9EV2 - chains T1 and Tu of the 108 polymer chains in the assembly; structure by electron microscopy, 3.80 A resolution.

== Chain T1 (and Tu) ==
Protein: Tail tube protein
Source organism: Klebsiella phage KP1
Notes: chain Tu of this document is another copy of the same molecule, construct and numbering; everything in this record applies to it too
Reference sequence: A0A2K9V5T6 (A0A2K9V5T6_9CAUD); residue numbers follow UniProt; this construct covers 1-163
Sequence (163 residues; row label = number of the first residue in the row):
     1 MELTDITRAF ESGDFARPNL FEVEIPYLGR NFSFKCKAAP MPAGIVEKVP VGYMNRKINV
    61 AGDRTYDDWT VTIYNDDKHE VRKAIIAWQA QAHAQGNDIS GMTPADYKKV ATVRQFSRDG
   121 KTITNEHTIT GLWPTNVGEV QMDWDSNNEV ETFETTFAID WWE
Disordered / not traced: 1

== Chain T1 / chain Tu interface ==
Residue-residue contacts (11):
  Val51(T1) with Phe15(Tu), hydrophobic
  Tyr53(T1) with Leu3(Tu), hydrophobic; Ile6(Tu), hydrophobic
  Arg56(T1) with Leu3(Tu)
  Ile58(T1) with Leu3(Tu), hydrophobic; Ile6(Tu), hydrophobic
  Ala61(T1) with Arg17(Tu), hydrogen bond (backbone-side chain); Arg118(Tu)
  Gly62(T1) with Arg118(Tu), hydrogen bond (backbone-side chain)
  Asp63(T1) with Asn19(Tu), hydrogen bond; Arg118(Tu), salt bridge
Interface residues without a listed pair, chain T1 (8 interface residues in all): Met54
Interface residues without a listed pair, chain Tu (9 interface residues in all): Glu2, Asp5, Phe10

== In short ==
Chain T1 and chain Tu form an interface of 8 and 9 residues respectively, with 3 hydrogen bonds and 1 salt
bridge. Polar contacts include Asp63(T1)-Arg118(Tu), Ala61(T1)-Arg17(Tu) and Gly62(T1)-Arg118(Tu).
Both chains are Tail tube protein (Klebsiella phage KP1). Entry 9EV2 (Tail tube and extended tail sheath tube
of Klebsiella phage KP1 variant vB_Kpn_Lilla1) was determined by electron microscopy.
